PDB entry 8UKR | X-ray diffraction, 3.78 A resolution | chains T and B of the 13 polymer chains in the assembly

Chain T:
Molecule: tsDNA with Fapy-dG lesion
From: synthetic construct
Sequence (29 nucleotides; numbered 1 to 29; the number before each row is that of its first residue):
     1 CCTTCTCTCTCTCGCTGAXCCTCTCGATG
Unresolved in the structure: 1-4, 29
Modified positions: WVQ (N-[(5E)-2-amino-5-(formylimino)-6-oxo-5,6-dihydropyrimidin-4-yl]-2-deoxy-5-O-phosphono-beta-D-erythro-pentofuranosylamine) at position 19

Chain B:
Name: DNA-directed RNA polymerase II subunit RPB2
From: Saccharomyces cerevisiae S288C
Notes: EC 2.7.7.6
UniProtKB: P08518 (RPB2_YEAST); residues 1-1224 here = UniProt positions 1-1224
Sequence (1224 residues; row label = number of the first residue in the row):
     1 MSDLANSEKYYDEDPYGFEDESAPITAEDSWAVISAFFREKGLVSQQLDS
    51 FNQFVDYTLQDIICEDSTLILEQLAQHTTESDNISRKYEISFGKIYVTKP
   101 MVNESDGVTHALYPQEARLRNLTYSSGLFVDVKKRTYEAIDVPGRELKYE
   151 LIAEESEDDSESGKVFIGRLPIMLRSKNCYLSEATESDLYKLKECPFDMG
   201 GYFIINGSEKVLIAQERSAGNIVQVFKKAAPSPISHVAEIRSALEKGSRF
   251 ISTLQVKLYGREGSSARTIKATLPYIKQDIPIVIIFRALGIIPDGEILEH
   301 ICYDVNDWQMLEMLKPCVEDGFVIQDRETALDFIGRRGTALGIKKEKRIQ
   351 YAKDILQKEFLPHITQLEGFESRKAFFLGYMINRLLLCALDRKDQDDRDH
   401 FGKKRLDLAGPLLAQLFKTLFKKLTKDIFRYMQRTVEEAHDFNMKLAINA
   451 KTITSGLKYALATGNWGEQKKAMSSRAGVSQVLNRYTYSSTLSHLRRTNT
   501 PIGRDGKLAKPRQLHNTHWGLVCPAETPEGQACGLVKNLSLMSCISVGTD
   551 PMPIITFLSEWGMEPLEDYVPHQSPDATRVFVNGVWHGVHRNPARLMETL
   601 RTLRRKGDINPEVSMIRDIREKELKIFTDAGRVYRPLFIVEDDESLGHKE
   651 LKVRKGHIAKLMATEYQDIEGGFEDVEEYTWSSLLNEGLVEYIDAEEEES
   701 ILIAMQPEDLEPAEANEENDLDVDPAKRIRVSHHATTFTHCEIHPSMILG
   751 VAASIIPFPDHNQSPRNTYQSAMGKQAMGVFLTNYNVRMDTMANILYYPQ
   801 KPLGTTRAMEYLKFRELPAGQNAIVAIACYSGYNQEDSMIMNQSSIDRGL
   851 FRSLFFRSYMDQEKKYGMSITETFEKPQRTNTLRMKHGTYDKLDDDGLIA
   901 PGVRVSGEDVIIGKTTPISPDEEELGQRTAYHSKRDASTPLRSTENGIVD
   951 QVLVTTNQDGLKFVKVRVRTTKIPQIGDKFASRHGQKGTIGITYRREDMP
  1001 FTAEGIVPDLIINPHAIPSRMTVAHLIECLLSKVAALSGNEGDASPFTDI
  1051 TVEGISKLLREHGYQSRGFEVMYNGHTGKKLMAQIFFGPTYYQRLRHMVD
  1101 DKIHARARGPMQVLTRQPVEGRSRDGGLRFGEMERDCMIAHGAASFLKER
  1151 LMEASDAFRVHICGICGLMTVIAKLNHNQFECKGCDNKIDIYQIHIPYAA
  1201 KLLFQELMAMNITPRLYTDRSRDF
Unresolved in the structure: 1-19, 76-85, 139-161, 338-344, 439-445, 503-508, 644-646, 669-675, 715-720, 920-929, 1222-1224
Metal / ion sites: Zn2+: Cys1163, Cys1166, Cys1182, Cys1185
Small-molecule neighbours: ATP (adenosine-5'-triphosphate): Arg766, Asp837, Ala1016, Ser1019, Arg1020

Chain T / chain B interface:
Contacting residue pairs (17; chain T residue first):
  DC20(T) with Met1133(B), sugar contact
  DC21(T) with Arg1129(B), salt bridge to the phosphate; Gly1131(B), phosphate contact
  DT22(T) with Leu1128(B), sugar contact; Arg1129(B), hydrogen bond to the phosphate
  DC23(T) with Gly1121(B), phosphate contact; Arg1122(B), hydrogen bond to the phosphate
  DT24(T) with Met792(B), phosphate contact; Arg1122(B), salt bridge to the phosphate; Ser1123(B), phosphate contact
  DC25(T) with Met792(B), phosphate contact; Arg857(B), salt bridge to the phosphate; Arg942(B), salt bridge to the phosphate
  DG26(T) with Thr791(B), hydrogen bond to the phosphate
  DA27(T) with Ser208(B), phosphate contact; Ala462(B), phosphate contact
  DT28(T) with Ala462(B), phosphate contact
Interface residues without a listed pair, chain B (20 interface residues in all): Asn206, Lys210, Tyr459, Thr463, Val482, Lys1102, Glu1134

In short:
9 residues of chain T face 20 of chain B across their interface, with 3 hydrogen bonds and 4 salt bridges.
Polar contacts include DT22(T)-Arg1129(B), DC23(T)-Arg1122(B) and DG26(T)-Thr791(B). Bound to chain B: ATP.
Cys1163(B), Cys1166(B), Cys1182(B) and Cys1185(B) coordinate Zn2+.
Here chain T is tsDNA with Fapy-dG lesion (synthetic construct) and chain B is DNA-directed RNA polymerase II
subunit RPB2 (Saccharomyces cerevisiae S288C). Entry 8UKR (RNA polymerase II elongation complex with Fapy-dG
lesion soaking with ATP before chemistry) was determined by X-ray diffraction, deposited together with 8UKQ,
8UKS, 8UKT and 8UKU.
